Entry 3CO6 (X-ray diffraction, 2.10 A resolution); this record covers chains A and C of the 3 polymer chains in the assembly.

[Chain A]
Molecule: 16-nt DNA strand
Sequence (16 nucleotides; row label = number of the first residue in the row; note: 1 number in that range is skipped by the numbering (no residue carries it; nothing is unmodelled there); numbers below 1 keep their minus sign (DT-4 is residue -4)):
    -4 TGGT
     1 TTGTTTACCT TG

[Chain C]
Protein: Forkhead box protein O1
Organism: Homo sapiens
UniProt: Q12778 (FOXO1_HUMAN); residues 151-249 here = UniProt positions 151-249
Chain sequence (100 residues; row label = number of the first residue in the row):
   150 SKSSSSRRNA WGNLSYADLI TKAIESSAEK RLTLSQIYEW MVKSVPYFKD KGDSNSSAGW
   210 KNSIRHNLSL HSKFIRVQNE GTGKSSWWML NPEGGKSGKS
Disordered / not traced: 150-153, 245-249
Differences from the reference sequence: expression tag (150)
Ion coordination: Ca2+: Leu217, His220, Phe223
Curated features (UniProtKB/Swiss-Prot):
  - DNA-binding region: Ala159 to Ser235 (Fork-head)
  - region (DNA-binding): Asn211 to Ser218, Ser234 to Trp237
  - site (DNA-binding): Asn158, Tyr165, Arg225
  - modified residue: Ser212 (Phosphoserine), Ser218 (Phosphoserine), Ser234 (Phosphoserine), Ser235 (Phosphoserine), Lys245 (N6-acetyllysine), Lys248 (N6-acetyllysine), Ser249 (Phosphoserine)
  - mutagenesis: Ser212 (S212A: Abolishes STK4/MST1-mediated phosphorylation), Lys245 (K245A: Disrupts DNA-binding; when associated with A-248), Lys248 (K248A: Disrupts DNA-binding; when associated with A-245), Ser249 (S249A: Impaired phosphorylation by CDK1; S249E: No effect on DNA-binding)
Reported in the primary citation:
  - binding site for the 16-nt DNA strand: Asn158, Tyr165, Asn211, Ser212, His215
  - binding site for the 16-nt DNA strand (chain A): His215, Ser218, Arg225, Ser234, Ser235, Trp237
  - specificity-determining residues: His215
  - post-translational modification sites: Ser212, Ser218, Ser234, Ser235, Lys245, Lys248
  - post-translational modification sites: Ser249 (citing earlier work)

[Chain A / chain C interface]
Pairs across the interface - 21 pairs, chain A then chain C:
  DT2(A) with Leu183(C), sugar contact; Ser184(C), phosphate contact; Tyr187(C), phosphate contact; Arg214(C), base contact; Ser234(C), phosphate contact
  DG3(A) with Leu183(C), phosphate contact; Arg214(C), base contact; Ser218(C), sugar contact; Arg225(C), hydrogen bond to the phosphate; Ser234(C), phosphate contact; Ser235(C), hydrogen bond to the phosphate; Trp237(C), hydrogen bond to the phosphate
  DT4(A) with Arg214(C), base contact; His215(C), base contact; Ser218(C), hydrogen bond to the phosphate; Arg225(C), salt bridge to the phosphate; Trp237(C), phosphate contact
  DT5(A) with His215(C), hydrogen bond to the base; Ser218(C), base contact
  DT6(A) with His215(C), hydrogen bond to the base
  DA7(A) with His215(C), base contact
Interface residues without a listed pair, chain C (11 interface residues in all): Leu219

[Summary]
The interface between chain A and chain C involves 6 residues on one side and 11 on the other; the contacts
include 6 hydrogen bonds and 1 salt bridge. Polar contacts include DT5(A)-His215(C), DT6(A)-His215(C) and
DG3(A)-Arg225(C). From the paper: a binding site for the 16-nt DNA strand (chain A) at His215(C), Ser218(C)
and Arg225(C) among others; a binding site for the 16-nt DNA strand at Asn158(C), Tyr165(C) and Asn211(C)
among others.
Here chain A is a 16-nt DNA strand and chain C is Forkhead box protein O1 (Homo sapiens). Entry 3CO6 (Crystal
Structure of FoxO1 DBD Bound to DBE1 DNA) was determined by X-ray diffraction together with 3CO7 and 3COA from
the same study.
